2DQG - chains L and H of the 3 polymer chains in the assembly; structure by X-ray diffraction, 2.30 A resolution.

# Chain L
Molecule: lysozyme binding Ig kappa chain V23-J2 region
From: Mus musculus
Chain sequence (107 residues; each row starts with the number of its first residue):
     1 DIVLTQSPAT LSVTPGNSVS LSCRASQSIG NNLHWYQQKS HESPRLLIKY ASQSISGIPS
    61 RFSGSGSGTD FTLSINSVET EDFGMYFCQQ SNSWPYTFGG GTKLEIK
Disulfide bonds: Cys23-Cys88

# Chain H
Molecule: Ig VH, anti-lysozyme
From: Mus musculus
Notes: engineered mutation(s): Y53F
Chain sequence (114 residues; numbered 1 to 114; the number before each row is that of its first residue):
     1 DVQLQESGPS LVKPSQTLSL TCSVTGDSIT SDYWSWIRKF PGNRLEYMGY VSFSGSTYYN
    61 PSLKSRISIT RDTSKNQYYL DLNSVTTEDT ATYYCANWDG DYWGQGTLVT VSAA
Disulfide bonds: Cys22-Cys95

# Chain L / chain H interface
Residue-residue contacts (30; chain L residue first):
  Tyr36(L) with Gly100(H); Trp103(H), hydrophobic
  Gln38(L) with Tyr94(H), hydrogen bond
  Glu42(L) with Tyr94(H)
  Ser43(L) with Tyr94(H); Trp103(H); Gly104(H), hydrogen bond (side chain-backbone); Gln105(H), hydrogen bond (side chain-backbone); Gly106(H)
  Pro44(L) with Trp103(H), hydrogen bond (backbone-side chain)
  Leu46(L) with Asp99(H); Gly100(H)
  Met85(L) with Asn43(H)
  Phe87(L) with Asn43(H); Leu45(H), hydrophobic
  Gln89(L) with Tyr47(H)
  Trp94(L) with Tyr47(H), hydrophobic; Gly49(H); Tyr50(H), hydrophobic; Tyr58(H); Tyr59(H), hydrogen bond (side chain-backbone); Asn60(H)
  Pro95(L) with Asn60(H); Pro61(H)
  Tyr96(L) with Tyr47(H); Tyr50(H); Trp98(H), hydrogen bond
  Phe98(L) with Leu45(H), hydrophobic; Tyr47(H)
  Gly100(L) with Asn43(H)
Also at the interface, not in a pair above, chain L (15 interface residues in all): Tyr50
Also at the interface, not in a pair above, chain H (21 interface residues in all): Ile37, Lys39, Glu46, Met48

# Summary
The interface between chain L and chain H involves 15 residues on one side and 21 on the other, with 6
hydrogen bonds. Polar pairs include Gln38(L)-Tyr94(H), Ser43(L)-Gly104(H) and Ser43(L)-Gln105(H).
Here chain L is lysozyme binding Ig kappa chain V23-J2 region and chain H is Ig VH, anti-lysozyme, both from
Mus musculus. Entry 2DQG (Crystal structure of hyhel-10 FV mutant (Hy53f) complexed with hen egg lysozyme) was
determined by X-ray diffraction, deposited together with 2DQC, 2DQF, 2DQI and 2DQJ.
